3VEG - chains A and C of the 3 polymer chains in the assembly; structure by X-ray diffraction, 2.35 A resolution.

[Chain A (and C)]
Molecule: DypB
Organism: Rhodococcus jostii
Notes: EC 1.11.1.-; chain C of this document is another copy of the same molecule, construct and numbering; everything in this record applies to it too
UniProtKB: Q0SE24 (Q0SE24_RHOSR); numbering as in UniProt (aligned over 1-350)
Chain sequence (353 residues; each row starts with the number of its first residue; numbers below 1 keep their minus sign (Gly-2 is residue -2)):
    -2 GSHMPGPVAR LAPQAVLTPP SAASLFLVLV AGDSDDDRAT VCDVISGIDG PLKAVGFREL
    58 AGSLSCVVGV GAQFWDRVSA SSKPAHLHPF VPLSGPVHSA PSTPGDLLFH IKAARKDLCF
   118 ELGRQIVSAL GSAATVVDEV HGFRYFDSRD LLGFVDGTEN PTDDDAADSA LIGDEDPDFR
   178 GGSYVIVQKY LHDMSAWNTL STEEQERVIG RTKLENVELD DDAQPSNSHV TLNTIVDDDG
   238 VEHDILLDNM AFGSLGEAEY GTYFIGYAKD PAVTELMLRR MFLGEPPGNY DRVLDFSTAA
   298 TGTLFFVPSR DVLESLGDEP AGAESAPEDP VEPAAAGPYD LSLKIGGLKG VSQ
Unresolved in the structure: -2 to 5, 314-350 (chain C: -2 to 5, 315-350)
Differences from the reference sequence: expression tag (-2 to 0); engineered mutation Leu244 (Arg in Q0SE24)
Metal / ion sites: heme Fe near His226 (its only coordinating residue here)
Residues lining bound ligands: heme (HEM): Asp147, Leu149, Phe151, Val152, Asp153, Gly154, Thr155, Glu156, Gln185, Tyr187, His189, Ile206, Arg208, Glu215, His226, Val227, Asn230, Thr231, Glu239, Ile242, Leu244, Thr259, Phe261, Thr271, Met274, Leu275, Met278, Val290, Ser294
Reported in the primary citation:
  - mutagenesis - R244L: abolished catalytic activity
  - conformationally variable residues: Asp153

[How chain A and chain C interact]
Contacting residue pairs (33):
  Ala6(A) with Asp160(C)
  Arg7(A) with Pro16(C); Pro17(C); Thr159(C), hydrogen bond (backbone-side chain); Asp160(C), hydrogen bond (backbone-side chain)
  Leu8(A) with Thr159(C)
  Ala9(A) with Asp160(C)
  Lys50(A) with Thr155(C); Asn157(C), hydrogen bond (side chain-backbone); Pro158(C); Thr159(C)
  Ala51(A) with Thr155(C); Arg208(C); Asn213(C), hydrogen bond (backbone-side chain)
  Phe54(A) with Pro17(C), hydrophobic; Ser145(C), hydrogen bond (backbone-side chain); Asp153(C); Gly154(C); Thr155(C)
  Arg55(A) with Arg141(C), hydrogen bond (backbone-side chain); Asp144(C), salt bridge; Ser145(C); Arg146(C); Val152(C); Leu211(C)
  Glu56(A) with Arg141(C)
  Leu57(A) with Pro17(C); Arg141(C)
  Glu118(A) with Glu212(C)
  Arg121(A) with Glu212(C), salt bridge
  Gln122(A) with Glu212(C); Val214(C)
  Arg307(A) with Asp160(C), salt bridge
Interface residues without a listed pair, chain A (15 interface residues in all): Gly47
Interface residues without a listed pair, chain C (22 interface residues in all): Ser18, Ala19, Glu156

[Summary]
Chain A and chain C form an interface of 15 and 22 residues respectively; the contacts include 6 hydrogen
bonds and 3 salt bridges. Polar pairs include Arg55(A)-Asp144(C), Arg121(A)-Glu212(C) and Arg307(A)-Asp160(C).
Chain A binds heme. From the paper: R244L of chain A abolishes catalytic activity; conformational variability
at Asp153(A).
Chain A and chain C are both DypB (Rhodococcus jostii); the structure, Rhodococcus jostii RHA1 DypB R244L
variant in complex with heme, was determined by X-ray diffraction (same publication as 3VEC, 3VED, 3VEE and
3VEF).
